PDB entry 5KG7 | X-ray diffraction, 1.75 A resolution | chains A and P of the 3 polymer chains in the assembly

Chain A:
Protein: DNA polymerase eta
From: Homo sapiens
Notes: EC 2.7.7.7
Reference sequence: Q9Y253 (POLH_HUMAN); residue numbers follow UniProt; this construct covers 1-432
Chain sequence (435 residues; each row starts with the number of its first residue; numbers below 1 keep their minus sign (Gly-2 is residue -2)):
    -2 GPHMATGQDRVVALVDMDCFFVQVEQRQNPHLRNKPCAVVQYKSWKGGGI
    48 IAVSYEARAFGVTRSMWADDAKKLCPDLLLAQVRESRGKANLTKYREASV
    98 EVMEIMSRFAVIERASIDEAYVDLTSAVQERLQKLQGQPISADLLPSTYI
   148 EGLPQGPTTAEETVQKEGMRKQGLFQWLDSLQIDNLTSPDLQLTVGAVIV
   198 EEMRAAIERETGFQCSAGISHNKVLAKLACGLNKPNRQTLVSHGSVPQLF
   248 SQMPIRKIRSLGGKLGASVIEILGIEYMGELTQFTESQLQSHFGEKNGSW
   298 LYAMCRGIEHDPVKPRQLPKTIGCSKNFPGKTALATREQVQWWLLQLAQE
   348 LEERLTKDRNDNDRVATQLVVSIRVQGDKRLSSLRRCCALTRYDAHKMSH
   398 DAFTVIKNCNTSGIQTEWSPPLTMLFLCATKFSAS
Disordered / not traced: 155-159
Sequence notes: expression tag (-2 to 0)
Ion coordination: Mn2+ site 1: Asp13, Asp115, Glu116 (together with 2'-deoxyadenosine 5'-triphosphate) (shared with DT8(P), DA9(P) of chain P); Mn2+ site 2: Asp13, Met14, Asp115 (together with diphosphate) (shared with DA9(P) of chain P)
Small-molecule neighbours: diphosphate / 2'-deoxyadenosine 5'-triphosphate: Asp13, Met14, Asp15, Cys16, Phe17, Phe18, Ile48, Ala49, Tyr52, Arg55, Arg61, Ile114, Asp115, Glu116, Lys231
Swiss-Prot annotation at these positions:
  - binding site (Mg(2+)): Asp13, Met14, Asp115, Glu116
  - binding site (Mn(2+)): Asp13, Met14, Asp115, Glu116
  - binding site (a 2'-deoxyribonucleoside 5'-triphosphate): Arg61
  - natural variant: Val37 (deletion: In XPV), Leu75 (deletion: In XPV), Arg93 (R93P: In XPV), Arg111 (R111H: In XPV), Thr122 (T122P: In XPV), Gly153 (G153D: In a breast cancer sample), Thr191 (T191P: In XPV), Gly263 (G263V: In XPV), Val266 (V266D: In XPV), Gly295 (G295R: In XPV), Arg361 (R361S: In XPV)
  - mutagenesis: Tyr52 (Y52A/F: Reduces DNA polymerase activity; Y52E: Reduces DNA polymerase activity. Increases fidelity of replication and reduces translesion bypass), Arg61 (R61A: Reduces enzymatic activity by two-thirds), Ser62 (S62G: Increased DNA polymerase activity and translesion bypass compared to wild-type), Ala68 (A68S/V: Severe reduction in thymine dimer translesion bypass), Asn324 to Pro326 (Reduces binding to chromatin and to monoubiquitinated PCNA. Abolishes binding to monoubiquitinated PCNA; when associated with 705-E--H-713 Del)
From the paper describing this entry:
  - catalytic residues: Arg61 (proposed by the authors, not directly observed)

Chain P:
Molecule: 9-nt DNA strand
Sequence (9 nucleotides; each row starts with the number of its first residue):
     1 AGCGTCATA
Ion coordination: Mn2+ site 1: DT8, DA9 (together with 2'-deoxyadenosine 5'-triphosphate) (shared with Asp13(A), Asp115(A), Glu116(A) of chain A); Mn2+ site 2: DA9 (together with diphosphate) (shared with Asp13(A), Met14(A), Asp115(A) of chain A)

Interface between chain A and chain P:
Residue-residue contacts (30; chain A residue first):
  Asp13(A) - DA9(P)  phosphate contact
  Phe17(A) - DA9(P)  hydrogen bond to the phosphate
  Phe18(A) - DA9(P)  hydrogen bond to the phosphate
  Ile48(A) - DA9(P)  sugar contact
  Ala49(A) - DA9(P)  phosphate contact
  Arg61(A) - DA9(P)  base contact
  Ser113(A) - DT8(P)  phosphate contact
  Ile114(A) - DA9(P)  sugar contact
  Asp115(A) - DT8(P)  phosphate contact
  Asp115(A) - DA9(P)  phosphate contact
  Glu116(A) - DT8(P)  phosphate contact
  Lys224(A) - DT8(P)  salt bridge to the phosphate
  Ile255(A) - DA7(P)  phosphate contact
  Arg256(A) - DA7(P)  phosphate contact
  Ser257(A) - DC6(P)  phosphate contact
  Ser257(A) - DA7(P)  hydrogen bond to the phosphate
  Leu258(A) - DA7(P)  hydrogen bond to the phosphate
  Gly259(A) - DA7(P)  hydrogen bond to the phosphate
  Gly260(A) - DC6(P)  phosphate contact
  Gly260(A) - DA7(P)  phosphate contact
  Lys261(A) - DT5(P)  salt bridge to the phosphate
  Lys261(A) - DC6(P)  hydrogen bond to the phosphate
  Leu262(A) - DC6(P)  hydrogen bond to the phosphate
  Arg377(A) - DG4(P)  salt bridge to the phosphate
  Leu381(A) - DC3(P)  phosphate contact
  Arg382(A) - DG2(P)  sugar contact
  Arg382(A) - DC3(P)  hydrogen bond to the phosphate
  Arg382(A) - DG4(P)  base contact
  Arg383(A) - DG2(P)  phosphate contact
  Cys384(A) - DG2(P)  hydrogen bond to the phosphate
Interface residues without a listed pair, chain A (27 interface residues in all): Cys16, Ser379, Ser380
Interface residues without a listed pair, chain P (9 interface residues in all): DA1

Summary:
Chain A and chain P form an interface of 27 and 9 residues respectively; the contacts include 9 hydrogen bonds
and 3 salt bridges. Among the polar pairs are Phe17(A)-DA9(P), Phe18(A)-DA9(P) and Ser257(A)-DA7(P). Bound to
chain A: diphosphate / 2'-deoxyadenosine 5'-triphosphate. From the paper: the catalytic residue Arg61(A).
Here chain A is DNA polymerase eta (Homo sapiens) and chain P is a 9-nt DNA strand. Entry 5KG7 (Human DNA
polymerase eta-DNA ternary complex: reaction first with 1 mM Mn2+ for 1800s then with ...) was determined by
X-ray diffraction, deposited together with 5KFA, 5KFB, 5KFC, 5KFD, 5KFE, 5KFF and 28 further entries.
